6QWL - chains K and Q of the 5 polymer chains in the assembly; structure by electron microscopy, 4.10 A resolution (low resolution: residue-level contacts below are approximate; hydrogen-bond / salt-bridge calls are withheld).

[Chain K]
Molecule: RNA-directed RNA polymerase catalytic subunit
From: Influenza B virus (strain B/Panama/45/1990)
Notes: EC 2.7.7.48
UniProtKB: O36430 (RDRP_INBP9); residues 1-752 here = UniProt positions 1-752
Sequence (752 residues; numbered 1 to 752; the number before each row is that of its first residue):
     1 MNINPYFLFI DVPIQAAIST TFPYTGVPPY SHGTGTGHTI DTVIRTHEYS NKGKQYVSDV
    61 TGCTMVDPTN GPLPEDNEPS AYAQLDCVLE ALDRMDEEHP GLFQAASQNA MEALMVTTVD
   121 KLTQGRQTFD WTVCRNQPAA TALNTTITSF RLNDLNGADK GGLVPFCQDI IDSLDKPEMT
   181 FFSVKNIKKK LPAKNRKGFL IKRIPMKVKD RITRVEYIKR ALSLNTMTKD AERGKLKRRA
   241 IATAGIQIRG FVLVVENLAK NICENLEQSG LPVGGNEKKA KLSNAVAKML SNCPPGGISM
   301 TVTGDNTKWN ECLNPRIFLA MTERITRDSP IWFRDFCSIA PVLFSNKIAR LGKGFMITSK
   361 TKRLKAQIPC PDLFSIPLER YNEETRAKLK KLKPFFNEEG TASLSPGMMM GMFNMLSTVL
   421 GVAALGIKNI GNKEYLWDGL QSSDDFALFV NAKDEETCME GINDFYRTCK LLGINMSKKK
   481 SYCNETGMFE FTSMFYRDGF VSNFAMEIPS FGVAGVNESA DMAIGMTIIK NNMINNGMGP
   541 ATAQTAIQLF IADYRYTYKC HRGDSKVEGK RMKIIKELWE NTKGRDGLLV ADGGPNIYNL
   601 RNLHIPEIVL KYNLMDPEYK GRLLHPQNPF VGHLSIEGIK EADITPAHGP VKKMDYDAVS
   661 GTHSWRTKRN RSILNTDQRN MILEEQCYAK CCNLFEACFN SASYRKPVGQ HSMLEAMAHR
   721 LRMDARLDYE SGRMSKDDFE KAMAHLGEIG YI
Disordered / not traced: 22-35, 184-207, 226-241, 268-295, 488-510, 633-655, 668-752
Curated features (UniProtKB/Swiss-Prot):
  - region: R249 to E256 (Promoter-binding site)
  - motif (Nuclear localization signal): I187 to N195, R203 to E216

[Chain Q]
Molecule: Polymerase basic protein 2
From: Influenza B virus (strain B/Panama/45/1990)
UniProtKB: O36431 (PB2_INBP9); residue numbers follow UniProt; this construct covers 1-770
Sequence (778 residues; each row starts with the number of its first residue):
     1 MTLAKIELLK QLLRDNEAKT VLKQTTVDQY NIIRKFNTSR IEKNPSLRMK WAMCSNFPLA
    61 LTKGDMANRI PLEYKGIQLK TNAEDIGTKG QMCSIAAVTW WNTYGPIGDT EGFEKVYESF
   121 FLRKMRLDNA TWGRITFGPV ERVRKRVLLN PLTKEMPPDE ASNVIMEILF PKEAGIPRES
   181 TWIHRELIKE KREKLKGTMI TPIVLAYMLE RELVARRRFL PVAGATSAEF IEMLHCLQGE
   241 NWRQIYHPGG NKLTESRSQS MIVACRKIIR RSIVASNPLE LAVEIANKTV IDTEPLKSCL
   301 TAIDGGDVAC DIIRAALGLK IRQRQRFGRL ELKRISGRGF KNDEEILIGN GTIQKIGIWD
   361 GEEEFHVRCG ECRGILKKSK MRMEKLLINS AKKEDMKDLI ILCMVFSQDT RMFQGVRGEI
   421 NFLNRAGQLL SPMYQLQRYF LNRSNDLFDQ WGYEESPKAS ELHGINELMN ASDYTLKGVV
   481 VTKNVIDDFS STETEKVSIT KNLSLIKRTG EVIMGANDVS ELESQAQLMI TYDTPKMWEM
   541 GTTKELVQNT YQWVLKNLVT LKAQFLLGKE DMFQWDAFEA FESIIPQKMA GQYSGFARAV
   601 LKQMRDQEVM KTDQFIKLLP FCFSPPKLRS NGEPYQFLRL VLKGGGENFI EVRKGSPLFS
   661 YNPQTEVLTI CGRMMSLKGK IEDEERNRSM GNAVLAGFLV SGKYDPDLGD FKTIEELEKL
   721 KPGEKANILL YQGKPVKVVK RKRYSALSND ISQGIKRQRM TVESMGWALS ARENLYFQ
Disordered / not traced: 1-58, 253-778
Sequence notes: expression tag (771-778)
Curated features (UniProtKB/Swiss-Prot):
  - motif: K740 to R743 (Nuclear localization signal)

[Interface between chain K and chain Q]
Contacting residue pairs (74):
  K530(K) - H235(Q)
  M533(K) - H235(Q)
  I534(K) - L234(Q)
  I534(K) - H235(Q)
  G537(K) - E240(Q)
  K570(K) - I77(Q)
  R571(K) - I95(Q)
  R571(K) - T99(Q)
  K573(K) - I77(Q)
  I574(K) - I77(Q)
  I574(K) - A96(Q)
  I574(K) - T99(Q)
  E577(K) - Y74(Q)
  E577(K) - K75(Q)
  E577(K) - Y104(Q)
  L578(K) - T103(Q)
  N581(K) - Y104(Q)
  D592(K) - T99(Q)
  D592(K) - N102(Q)
  L600(K) - H235(Q)
  L600(K) - C236(Q)
  R601(K) - W132(Q)
  R601(K) - C236(Q)
  L603(K) - H235(Q)
  H604(K) - F120(Q)
  H604(K) - L127(Q)
  H604(K) - E232(Q)
  H604(K) - M233(Q)
  I605(K) - L127(Q)
  V609(K) - F121(Q)
  V609(K) - K124(Q)
  L610(K) - K124(Q)
  Y612(K) - T110(Q)
  N613(K) - K124(Q)
  E618(K) - I107(Q)
  Y619(K) - N102(Q)
  K620(K) - T110(Q)
  G621(K) - P106(Q)
  G621(K) - I107(Q)
  G621(K) - G108(Q)
  R622(K) - W101(Q)
  R622(K) - N102(Q)
  R622(K) - T103(Q)
  R622(K) - Y104(Q)
  R622(K) - G105(Q)
  R622(K) - P106(Q)
  L623(K) - N102(Q)
  L624(K) - F113(Q)
  H625(K) - R69(Q)
  H625(K) - P106(Q)
  H625(K) - I107(Q)
  H625(K) - G108(Q)
  P626(K) - D109(Q)
  P626(K) - F113(Q)
  P626(K) - M199(Q)
  Q627(K) - M66(Q)
  Q627(K) - R69(Q)
  P629(K) - T62(Q)
  P629(K) - M66(Q)
  P629(K) - W101(Q)
  F630(K) - A60(Q)
  F630(K) - L61(Q)
  F630(K) - C93(Q)
  F630(K) - W101(Q)
  Y656(K) - Y207(Q)
  D657(K) - F120(Q)
  D657(K) - R211(Q)
  S660(K) - Y117(Q)
  S660(K) - V204(Q)
  T662(K) - V98(Q)
  H663(K) - N102(Q)
  W665(K) - L59(Q)
  R666(K) - L59(Q)
  T667(K) - L59(Q)
Other interface residues (no listed pair), chain K (46 interface residues in all): I575, N602, P606, P617, V659
Other interface residues (no listed pair), chain Q (43 interface residues in all): I70, E114

[Overview]
The interface between chain K and chain Q involves 46 residues on one side and 43 on the other.
Here chain K is RNA-directed RNA polymerase catalytic subunit and chain Q is Polymerase basic protein 2, both
from Influenza B virus (strain B/Panama/45/1990). Entry 6QWL (Influenza B virus (B/Panama/45) polymerase
Hetermotrimer in complex with 3'5' cRNA promoter) was determined by electron microscopy.
